7ASA - chains 0 and A of the 5 polymer chains in the assembly; structure by electron microscopy, 3.50 A resolution.

# Chain 0
Molecule: Rqc2 homolog RqcH
Organism: Bacillus subtilis (strain 168)
UniProt: O34693 (RQCH_BACSU); residues 1-570 here = UniProt positions 1-570
Sequence (597 residues; each row starts with the number of its first residue):
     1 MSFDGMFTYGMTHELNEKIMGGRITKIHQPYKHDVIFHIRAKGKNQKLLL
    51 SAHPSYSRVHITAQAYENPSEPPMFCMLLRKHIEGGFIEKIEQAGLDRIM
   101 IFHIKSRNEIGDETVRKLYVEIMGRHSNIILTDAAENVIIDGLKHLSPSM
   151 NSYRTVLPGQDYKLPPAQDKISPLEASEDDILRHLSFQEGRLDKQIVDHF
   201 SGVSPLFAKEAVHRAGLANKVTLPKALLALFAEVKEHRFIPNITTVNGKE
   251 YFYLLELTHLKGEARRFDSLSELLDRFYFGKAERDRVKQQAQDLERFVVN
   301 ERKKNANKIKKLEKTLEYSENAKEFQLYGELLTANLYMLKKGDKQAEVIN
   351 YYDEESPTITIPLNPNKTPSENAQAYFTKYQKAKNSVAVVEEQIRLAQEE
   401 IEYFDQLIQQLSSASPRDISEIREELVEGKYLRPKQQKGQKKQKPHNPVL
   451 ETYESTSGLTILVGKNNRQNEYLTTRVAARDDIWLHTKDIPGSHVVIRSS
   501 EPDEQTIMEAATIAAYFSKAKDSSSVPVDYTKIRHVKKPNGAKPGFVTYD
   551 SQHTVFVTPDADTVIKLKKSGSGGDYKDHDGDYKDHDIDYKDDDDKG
Not modelled in the structure: 1, 174-178, 216-221, 352-354, 435-445, 540-542, 566-597
Differences from the reference sequence: expression tag (571-597)
Swiss-Prot annotation at these positions:
  - mutagenesis: Asp97 to Arg98 (Still interacts with 50S ribosomal subunit. Loss of preferential binding of tRNA(Ala). Decreased distortion of the P-site tRNA, loss of Ala tailing in vitro ...), Asp97 (D97Y: No longer binds tRNA(Ala) anticodon (UGC), has minor Ala tailing ability, decreased accumulation of a stalled reporter protein), Glu121 to Met123 (No longer binds tRNA(Ala) anticodon (UGC), decreased accumulation of a stalled reporter protein. Still interacts with 50S ribosomal subunit), Asp482 to His486 (No longer interacts with 50S ribosomal subunit)
From the paper describing this entry:
  - specificity-determining residues: Asp97 to Arg98, Glu121 to Met123 (proposed by the authors, not directly observed)

# Chain A
Molecule: 23S rRNA
Organism: Bacillus subtilis subsp. subtilis str. 168
Notes: engineered mutation(s): Discontinuous sequence
Sequence (2926 nucleotides; row label = number of the first residue in the row):
     1 GGUUAAGUUAGAAAGGGCGCACGGUGGAUGCCUUGGCACUAGGAGCCGAU
    51 GAAGGACGGGACGAACACCGAUAUGCUUCGGGGAGCUGUAAGCAAGCUUU
   101 GAUCCGGAGAUUUCCGAAUGGGGAAACCCACCACUCGUAAUGGAGUGGUA
   151 UCCAUAUCUGAAUUCAUAGGAUAUGAGAAGGCAGACCCGGGGAACUGAAA
   201 CAUCUAAGUACCCGGAGGAAGAGAAAGCAAAUGCGAUUCCCUGAGUAGCG
   251 GCGAGCGAAACGGGAUCAGCCCAAACCAAGAGGCUUGCCUCUUGGGGUUG
   301 UAGGACACUCUGUACGGAGUUACAAAGGAACGAGGUAGAUGAAGAGGUCU
   351 GGAAAGGCCCGCCAUAGGAGGUAACAGCCCUGUAGUCAAAACUUCGUUCU
   401 CUCCUGAGUGGAUCCUGAGUACGGCGGAACACGUGAAAUUCCGUCGGAAU
   451 CCGGGAGGACCAUCUCCCAAGGCUAAAUACUCCCUAGUGACCGAUAGUGA
   501 ACCAGUACCGUGAGGGAAAGGUGAAAAGCACCCCGGAAGGGGAGUGAAAG
   551 AGAUCCUGAAACCGUGUGCCUACAAGUAGUCAGAGCCCGUUAACGGGUGA
   601 UGGCGUGCCUUUUGUAGAAUGAACCGGCGAGUUACGAUCUCGUGCAAGGU
   651 UAAGCAGAAGAUGCGGAGCCGCAGCGAAAGCGAGUCUGAAUAGGGCGCAU
   701 GAGUACGUGGUCGUAGACCCGAAACCAGGUGAUCUACCCAUGUCCAGGGU
   751 GAAGUUCAGGUAACACUGAAUGGAGGCCCGAACCCACGCACGUUGAAAAG
   801 UGCGGGGAUGAGGUGUGGGUAGGGGUGAAAUGCCAAUCGAACCUGGAGAU
   851 AGCUGGUUCUCUCCGAAAUAGCUUUAGGGCUAGCCUCAAGGUAAGAGUCU
   901 UGGAGGUAGAGCACUGAUUGGACUAGGGGCCCCUACCGGGUUACCGAAUU
   951 CAGUCAAACUCCGAAUGCCAAUGACUUAUCCUUGGGAGUCAGACUGCGAG
  1001 UGAUAAGAUCCGUAGUCGAAAGGGAAACAGCCCAGACCGCCAGCUAAGGU
  1051 CCCAAAGUAUACGUUAAGUGGAAAAGGAUGUGGAGUUGCUUAGACAACCA
  1101 GGAUGUUGGCUUAGAAGCAGCCACCAUUUAAAGAGUGCGUAAUAGCUCAC
  1151 UGGUCGAGUGACUCUGCGCCGAAAAUGUACCGGGGCUAAACGUAUCACCG
  1201 AAGCUGCGGACUGUUCUUCGAACAGUGGUAGGAGAGCGUUCUAAGGGCUG
  1251 UGAAGCCAGACCGGAAGGACUGGUGGAGCGCUUAGAAGUGAGAAUGCCGG
  1301 UAUGAGUAGCGAAAGAGGGGUGAGAAUCCCCUCCACCGAAUGCCUAAGGU
  1351 UUCCUGAGGAAGGCUCGUCCGCUCAGGGUUAGUCGGGACCUAAGCCGAGG
  1401 CCGAAAGGCGUAGGCGAUGGACAACAGGUUGAUAUUCCUGUACCACCUCC
  1451 UCACCAUUUGAGCAAUGGGGGGACGCAGGAGGAUAGGGUAAGCGCGGUAU
  1501 UGGAUAUCCGCGUCCAAGCAGUUAGGCUGGGAAAUAGGCAAAUCCGUUUC
  1551 CCAUAAGGCUGAGCUGUGAUGGCGAGCGAAAUAUAGUAGCGAAGUUCCUG
  1601 AUUCCACACUGCCAAGAAAAGCCUCUAGCGAGGUGAGAGGUGCCCGUACC
  1651 GCAAACCGACACAGGUAGGCGAGGAGAGAAUCCUAAGGUGAUCGAGAGAA
  1701 CUCUCGUUAAGGAACUCGGCAAAAUGACCCCGUAACUUCGGGAGAAGGGG
  1751 UGCUCUGUUAGGGUGCAAGCCCGAGAGAGCCGCAGUGAAUAGGCCCAGGC
  1801 GACUGUUUAGCAAAAACACAGGUCUCUGCGAAGCCGUAAGGCGAAGUAUA
  1851 GGGGCUGACGCCUGCCCGGUGCUGGAAGGUUAAGAGGAGCGCUUAGCGUA
  1901 AGCGAAGGUGCGAAUUGAAGCCCCAGUAAACGGCGGCCGUAACUAUAACG
  1951 GUCCUAAGGUAGCGAAAUUCCUUGUCGGGUAAGUUCCGACCCGCACGAAA
  2001 GGCGCAACGAUCUGGGCACUGUCUCAACGAGAGACUCGGUGAAAUUAUAG
  2051 UACCUGUGAAGAUGCAGGUUACCCGCGACAGGACGGAAAGACCCCGUGGA
  2101 GCUUUACUGCAGCCUGAUAUUGAAUGUUGGUACAGCUUGUACAGGAUAGG
  2151 UAGGAGCCUUGGAAACCGGAGCGCCAGCUUCGGUGGAGGCAUCGGUGGGA
  2201 UACUACCCUGGCUGUAUUGACCUUCUAACCCGCCGCCCUUAUCGGGCGGG
  2251 GAGACAGUGUCAGGUGGGCAGUUUGACUGGGGCGGUCGCCUCCUAAAAGG
  2301 UAACGGAGGCGCCCAAAGGUUCCCUCAGAAUGGUUGGAAAUCAUUCGCAG
  2351 AGUGUAAAGGCACAAGGGAGCUUGACUGCGAGACCUACAAGUCGAGCAGG
  2401 GACGAAAGUCGGGCUUAGUGAUCCGGUGGUUCCGCAUGGAAGGGCCAUCG
  2451 CUCAACGGAUAAAAGCUACCCCGGGGAUAACAGGCUUAUCUCCCCCAAGA
  2501 GUCCACAUCGACGGGGAGGUUUGGCACCUCGAUGUCGGCUCAUCGCAUCC
  2551 UGGGGCUGUAGUCGGUCCCAAGGGUUGGGCUGUUCGCCCAUUAAAGCGGU
  2601 ACGCGAGCUGGGUUCAGAACGUCGUGAGACAGUUCGGUCCCUAUCCGUCG
  2651 CGGGCGCAGGAAAUUUGAGAGGAGCUGUCCUUAGUACGAGAGGACCGGGA
  2701 UGGACGCACCGCUGGUGUACCAGUUGUUCUGCCAAGGGCAUCGCUGGGUA
  2751 GCUAUGUGCGGACGGGAUAAGUGCUGAAAGCAUCUAAGCAUGAAGCCCCC
  2801 CUCAAGAUGAGAUUUCCCAUUCCGCAAGGAAGUAAGAUCCCUGAAAGAUG
  2851 AUCAGGUUGAUAGGUCUGAGGUGGAAGUGUGGCGACACAUGGAGCUGACA
  2901 GAUACUAAUCGAUCGAGGACUUAACC
Not modelled in the structure: 1-1095, 1155-1935, 1941-1948, 1953-2501, 2508-2558, 2562-2687, 2693-2926

# Interface between chain 0 and chain A
Residue-residue contacts (15; chain 0 residue first):
  Gln326(0) - A1113(A)  hydrogen bond to the sugar
  Glu330(0) - A1113(A)  hydrogen bond to the sugar
  Thr333(0) - A1141(A)  base contact
  Leu336(0) - A1141(A)  base contact
  Lys341(0) - A2689(A)  salt bridge to the phosphate
  Gly342(0) - A2689(A)  base contact
  Pro365(0) - A2689(A)  hydrogen bond to the base
  Asn366(0) - A2689(A)  hydrogen bond to the base
  Ser370(0) - A1141(A)  hydrogen bond to the phosphate
  Gln374(0) - A1113(A)  hydrogen bond to the base
  Gln374(0) - G1114(A)  base contact
  Gln374(0) - A1141(A)  sugar contact
  Phe377(0) - A1113(A)  stacking on the base
  Tyr380(0) - A1113(A)  hydrogen bond to the phosphate
  Lys384(0) - A1113(A)  salt bridge to the phosphate
Also at the interface, not in a pair above, chain A (5 interface residues in all): G2690

# Summary
Chain 0 and chain A form an interface of 13 and 5 residues respectively, with 7 hydrogen bonds, 2 salt bridges
and 1 aromatic stacking contact. Polar pairs include Pro365(0)-A2689(A), Asn366(0)-A2689(A) and
Gln374(0)-A1113(A). UniProt lists 10 mutagenesis sites on chain 0. The paper reports specificity determinants
Asp97(0) and Glu121(0).
Chain 0 is Rqc2 homolog RqcH (Bacillus subtilis (strain 168)) and chain A is 23S rRNA (Bacillus subtilis
subsp. subtilis str. 168); the structure, Bacillus subtilis ribosome-associated quality control complex state
B, multibody refinement focussed on RqcH. Ribosomal 50S subunit ..., was determined by electron microscopy.
